PDB entry 5YZY | X-ray diffraction, 2.61 A resolution | chains A and C of the 3 polymer chains in the assembly

Chain A:
Molecule: 13-nt DNA strand
Sequence (13 nucleotides; row label = number of the first residue in the row):
   289 ATTCTGCATG GAT

Chain C:
Molecule: B3 domain-containing transcription repressor VAL1
From: Arabidopsis thaliana
Notes: fragment: B3 domain, DNA binding domain
UniProt: Q8W4L5 (VAL1_ARATH); numbering as in UniProt (aligned over 273-400)
Chain sequence (128 residues; each row starts with the number of its first residue):
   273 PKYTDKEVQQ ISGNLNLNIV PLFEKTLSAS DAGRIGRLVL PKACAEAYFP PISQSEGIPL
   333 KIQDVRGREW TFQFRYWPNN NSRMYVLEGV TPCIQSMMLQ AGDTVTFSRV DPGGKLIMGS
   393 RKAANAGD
Unresolved in the structure: 273-286, 398-400
Metal / ion sites: Hg2+ near Cys-365 (its only coordinating residue here)

Chain A / chain C interface:
Pairs across the interface (11):
  DT293(A) / Arg-309(C)  base contact
  DG294(A) / Arg-309(C)  hydrogen bond to the base
  DG294(A) / Arg-347(C)  salt bridge to the phosphate
  DG294(A) / Trp-349(C)  sugar contact
  DC295(A) / Arg-309(C)  base contact
  DC295(A) / Trp-349(C)  base contact
  DC295(A) / Pro-350(C)  phosphate contact
  DA296(A) / Asn-351(C)  hydrogen bond to the base
  DA296(A) / Met-356(C)  base contact
  DT297(A) / Asn-351(C)  base contact
  DG298(A) / Asn-352(C)  base contact
Other interface residues (no listed pair), chain A (7 interface residues in all): DC292
Other interface residues (no listed pair), chain C (10 interface residues in all): Arg-306, Ile-307, Ser-327

In short:
The interface between chain A and chain C involves 7 residues on one side and 10 on the other, with 2 hydrogen
bonds and 1 salt bridge. Polar pairs include DG294(A)/Arg-309(C), DA296(A)/Asn-351(C) and DG294(A)/Arg-347(C).
Chain A is a 13-nt DNA strand and chain C is B3 domain-containing transcription repressor VAL1 (Arabidopsis
thaliana); the structure, AtVAL1 B3 domain in complex with 13bp-DNA, was determined by X-ray diffraction,
deposited together with 5YZZ and 5Z00.
